Entry 4TSF (X-ray diffraction, 3.20 A resolution); this record covers chains E and G of the 9 polymer chains in the assembly.

Chain E:
Molecule: ATP synthase subunit beta, mitochondrial
Source organism: Bos taurus
Notes: EC 3.6.3.14
UniProt: P00829 (ATPB_BOVIN); residues -1 to 478 here correspond to UniProt positions 49-528 (UniProt number = residue number + 50)
Amino-acid sequence (480 residues; row label = number of the first residue in the row; numbers below 1 keep their minus sign (Gln-1 is residue -1)):
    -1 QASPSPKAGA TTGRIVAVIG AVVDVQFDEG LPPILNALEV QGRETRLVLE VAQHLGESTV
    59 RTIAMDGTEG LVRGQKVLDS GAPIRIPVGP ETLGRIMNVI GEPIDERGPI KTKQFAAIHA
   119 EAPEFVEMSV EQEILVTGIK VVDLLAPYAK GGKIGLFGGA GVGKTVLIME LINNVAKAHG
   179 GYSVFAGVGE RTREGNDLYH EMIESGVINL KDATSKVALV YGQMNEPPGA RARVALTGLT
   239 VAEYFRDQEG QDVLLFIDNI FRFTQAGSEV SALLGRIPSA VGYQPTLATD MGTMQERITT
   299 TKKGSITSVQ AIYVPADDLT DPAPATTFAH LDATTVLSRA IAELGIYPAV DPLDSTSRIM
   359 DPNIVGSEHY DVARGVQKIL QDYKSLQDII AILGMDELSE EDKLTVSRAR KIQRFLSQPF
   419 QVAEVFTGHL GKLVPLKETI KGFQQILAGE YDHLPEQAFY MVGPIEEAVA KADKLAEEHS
Not modelled in the structure: -1 to 8
UniProt features mapped onto this chain:
  - binding site (ADP): Gly159, Val160, Gly161, Lys162, Thr163, Val164
  - binding site (ATP): Gly159, Gly161, Lys162, Thr163, Val164, Arg189
  - binding site (phosphate): Gly159, Val160, Gly161, Lys162, Thr163
  - binding site (Mg(2+)): Thr163, Glu188
  - modified residue: Lys74 (N6-acetyllysine), Lys111 (N6-acetyllysine), Lys148 (N6-acetyllysine), Lys209 (N6-acetyllysine), Lys214 (N6-acetyllysine), Thr262 (Phosphothreonine), Ser365 (Phosphoserine), Lys376 (N6-acetyllysine), Ser383 (Phosphoserine), Lys430 (N6-acetyllysine), Lys435 (N6-acetyllysine), Lys472 (N6-acetyllysine)
  - glycosylation: Ser56 (O-linked (GlcNAc) serine)

Chain G:
Molecule: ATP synthase subunit gamma, mitochondrial
Source organism: Bos taurus
UniProt: P05631 (ATPG_BOVIN); residues 1-273 here correspond to UniProt positions 26-298 (UniProt number = residue number + 25)
Amino-acid sequence (273 residues; each row starts with the number of its first residue):
     1 ATLKDITRRL KSIKNIQKIT KSMKMVAAAK YARAERELKP ARVYGVGSLA LYEKADIKTP
    61 EDKKKHLIIG VSSDRGLCGA IHSSVAKQMK SEAANLAAAG KEVKIIGVGD KIRSILHRTH
   121 SDQFLVTFKE VGRRPPTFGD ASVIALELLN SGYEFDEGSI IFNRFRSVIS YKTEEKPIFS
   181 LDTISSAESM SIYDDIDADV LRNYQEYSLA NIIYYSLKES TTSEQSARMT AMDNASKNAS
   241 EMIDKLTLTF NRTRQAVITK ELIEIISGAA ALD
Not modelled in the structure: 50-70, 97-108, 151-161, 174-205, 273
UniProt features mapped onto this chain:
  - modified residue: Lys14 (N6-acetyllysine), Lys24 (N6-succinyllysine), Lys30 (N6-acetyllysine), Lys90 (N6-acetyllysine), Ser121 (Phosphoserine), Lys129 (N6-acetyllysine), Lys172 (N6-acetyllysine), Lys245 (N6-succinyllysine)

Interface between chain E and chain G:
Residue-residue contacts - 20 pairs, chain E then chain G:
  Ile275(E) - Ile266(G)  hydrophobic
  Pro276(E) - Leu262(G)  hydrophobic
  Pro276(E) - Ile266(G)
  Ala278(E) - Thr259(G)
  Val279(E) - Gln255(G)
  Val279(E) - Ile258(G)  hydrophobic
  Val279(E) - Thr259(G)  hydrogen bond (backbone-side chain)
  Gly280(E) - Leu262(G)
  Ala314(E) - Arg254(G)
  Asp316(E) - Asn251(G)  hydrogen bond
  Asp316(E) - Arg254(G)  salt bridge
  Asp316(E) - Gln255(G)  hydrogen bond
  Thr318(E) - Gln255(G)  hydrogen bond
  Asp319(E) - Arg254(G)  salt bridge
  Asp319(E) - Gln255(G)
  Ile390(E) - Met25(G)  hydrophobic
  Ile390(E) - Ala28(G)
  Ile390(E) - Met229(G)  hydrophobic
  Leu391(E) - Tyr31(G)  hydrophobic
  Glu395(E) - Glu35(G)
Also at the interface, not in a pair above, chain E (16 interface residues in all): Ser277, Pro313, Pro320, Ala389
Also at the interface, not in a pair above, chain G (13 interface residues in all): Lys24

Overview:
Chain E and chain G form an interface of 16 and 13 residues respectively; the contacts include 4 hydrogen
bonds and 2 salt bridges. Among the polar pairs are Asp316(E)-Arg254(G), Asp319(E)-Arg254(G) and
Val279(E)-Thr259(G).
Chain E is ATP synthase subunit beta, mitochondrial and chain G is ATP synthase subunit gamma, mitochondrial,
both from Bos taurus; the structure, The Pathway of Binding of the Intrinsically Disordered Mitochondrial
Inhibitor Protein to F1-ATPase, was determined by X-ray diffraction together with 4TT3 from the same study.
